Entry 6UM6 (electron microscopy, 4.30 A resolution (low resolution: residue-level contacts below are approximate; hydrogen-bond / salt-bridge calls are withheld)); this record covers chains A and C of the 12 polymer chains in the assembly.

Chain A:
Protein: CH848 10.17DT gp120
Source organism: Human immunodeficiency virus 1
UniProtKB: A0A1W6IPB2 (A0A1W6IPB2_9HIV1); the construct lacks a stretch of the UniProt sequence and is renumbered around it, so the offset changes along the chain: 34-139 = UniProt 30-135; 148-309 = UniProt 136-297; 312-321 = UniProt 298-307; 322-358 = UniProt 309-345; 3 more segments
Amino-acid sequence (463 residues; row label = number of the first residue in the row; note: 13 numbers in that range are skipped by the numbering (no residue carries them; nothing is unmodelled there)):
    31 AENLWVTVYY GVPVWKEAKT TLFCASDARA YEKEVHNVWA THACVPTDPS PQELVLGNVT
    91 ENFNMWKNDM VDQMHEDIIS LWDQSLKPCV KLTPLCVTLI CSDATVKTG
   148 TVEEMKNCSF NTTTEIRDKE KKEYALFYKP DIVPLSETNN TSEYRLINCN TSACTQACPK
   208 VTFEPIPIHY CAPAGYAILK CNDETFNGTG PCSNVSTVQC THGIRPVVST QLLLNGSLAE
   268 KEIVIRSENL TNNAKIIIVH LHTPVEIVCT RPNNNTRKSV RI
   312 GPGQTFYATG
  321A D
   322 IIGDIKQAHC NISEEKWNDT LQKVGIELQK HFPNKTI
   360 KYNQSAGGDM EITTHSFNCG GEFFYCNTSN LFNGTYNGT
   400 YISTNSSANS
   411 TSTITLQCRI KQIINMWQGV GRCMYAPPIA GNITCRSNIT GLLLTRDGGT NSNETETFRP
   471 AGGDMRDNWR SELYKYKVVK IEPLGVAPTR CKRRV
Not modelled in the structure: 31
Differences from the reference sequence: expression tag (31-33); conflict Asp133 (Asn129 in A0A1W6IPB2), Thr138 (Asn134 in A0A1W6IPB2), Cys201 (Val189 in A0A1W6IPB2), Cys433 (Ala417 in A0A1W6IPB2), Lys490 (Glu474 in A0A1W6IPB2), Glu492 (Gln476 in A0A1W6IPB2), Val496 (Ile480 in A0A1W6IPB2), Arg500 (Gly484 in A0A1W6IPB2), Cys501 (Ala485 in A0A1W6IPB2)
Cystine bridges: Cys54-Cys74, Cys119-Cys205, Cys126-Cys196, Cys201-Cys433, Cys218-Cys247, Cys228-Cys239, Cys296-Cys331, Cys378-Cys445, Cys385-Cys418
Glycans and other covalent adducts: N-acetylglucosamine (NAG) linked to Asn154; glycan linked to Asn332
Small-molecule neighbours:
  - N-acetylglucosamine (NAG; 2-acetamido-2-deoxy-beta-D-glucopyranose), molecule 1: Arg192, Asn197, Thr198
  - N-acetylglucosamine (NAG), molecule 2: Thr232, Asn234, Thr236
  - N-acetylglucosamine (NAG), molecule 3: Thr372, Asn386, Ser388

Chain C:
Protein: DH270.6 Heavy chain
Source organism: Homo sapiens
Amino-acid sequence (238 residues; row label = number of the first residue in the row):
     1 QVQLVQSGAQ MKNPGASVKV SCAPSGYTFT DFYIHWLRQA PGQGLQWMGW MNPQTGRTNT
    61 ARNFQGRVTM TRDTSIGTAY MELRSLTSDD TAIYYCTTGG WISLYYDSSY YPNFDHWGQG
   121 TLLTVSGAST KGPSVFPLAP SSKSTSGGTA ALGCLVKDYF PEPVTVSWNS GALTSGVHTF
   181 PAVLQSSGLY SLSSVVTVPS SSLGTQTYIC NVNHKPSNTK VDKRVEPKSC DKHHHHHH
Not modelled in the structure: 127-238
Cystine bridges: Cys22-Cys96

How chain A and chain C interact:
Contacting residue pairs (14; chain A residue first):
  Thr135(A) - Thr55(C)
  Lys137(A) - Thr55(C)
  Lys137(A) - Arg72(C)
  Pro299(A) - Tyr105(C)
  Ile322(A) - Arg57(C)
  Ile323(A) - Asn59(C)
  Gly324(A) - Trp50(C)
  Gly324(A) - Arg57(C)
  Asp325(A) - Tyr33(C)
  Asp325(A) - Asp107(C)
  Ile326(A) - Thr55(C)
  Gln328(A) - Leu104(C)
  His330(A) - Tyr105(C)
  Thr415(A) - Tyr105(C)
Other interface residues (no listed pair), chain C (11 interface residues in all): Ser108, Ser109

Summary:
Chain A and chain C each contribute 11 residues to their interface. Chain A binds 3 copies of
N-acetylglucosamine. Covalently linked N-acetylglucosamine: at Asn154(A).
Chain A is CH848 10.17DT gp120 (Human immunodeficiency virus 1) and chain C is DH270.6 Heavy chain (Homo
sapiens); the structure, Cryo-EM structure of HIV-1 neutralizing antibody DH270.6 in complex with CH848
10.17DT Env, was determined by electron microscopy together with 6UM5 and 6UM7 from the same study.
